PDB entry 6W19 | electron microscopy, 5.50 A resolution (low resolution: residue-level contacts below are approximate; hydrogen-bond / salt-bridge calls are withheld) | chains G and H of the 50 polymer chains in the assembly

Chain G (and H):
Molecule: Major capsid protein
Source organism: Epstein-Barr virus (strain B95-8)
Notes: chain H of this document is another copy of the same molecule, construct and numbering; everything in this record applies to it too
Reference sequence: P03226 (MCP_EBVB9); residues 1-1381 here = UniProt positions 1-1381
Amino-acid sequence (1381 residues; each row starts with the number of its first residue):
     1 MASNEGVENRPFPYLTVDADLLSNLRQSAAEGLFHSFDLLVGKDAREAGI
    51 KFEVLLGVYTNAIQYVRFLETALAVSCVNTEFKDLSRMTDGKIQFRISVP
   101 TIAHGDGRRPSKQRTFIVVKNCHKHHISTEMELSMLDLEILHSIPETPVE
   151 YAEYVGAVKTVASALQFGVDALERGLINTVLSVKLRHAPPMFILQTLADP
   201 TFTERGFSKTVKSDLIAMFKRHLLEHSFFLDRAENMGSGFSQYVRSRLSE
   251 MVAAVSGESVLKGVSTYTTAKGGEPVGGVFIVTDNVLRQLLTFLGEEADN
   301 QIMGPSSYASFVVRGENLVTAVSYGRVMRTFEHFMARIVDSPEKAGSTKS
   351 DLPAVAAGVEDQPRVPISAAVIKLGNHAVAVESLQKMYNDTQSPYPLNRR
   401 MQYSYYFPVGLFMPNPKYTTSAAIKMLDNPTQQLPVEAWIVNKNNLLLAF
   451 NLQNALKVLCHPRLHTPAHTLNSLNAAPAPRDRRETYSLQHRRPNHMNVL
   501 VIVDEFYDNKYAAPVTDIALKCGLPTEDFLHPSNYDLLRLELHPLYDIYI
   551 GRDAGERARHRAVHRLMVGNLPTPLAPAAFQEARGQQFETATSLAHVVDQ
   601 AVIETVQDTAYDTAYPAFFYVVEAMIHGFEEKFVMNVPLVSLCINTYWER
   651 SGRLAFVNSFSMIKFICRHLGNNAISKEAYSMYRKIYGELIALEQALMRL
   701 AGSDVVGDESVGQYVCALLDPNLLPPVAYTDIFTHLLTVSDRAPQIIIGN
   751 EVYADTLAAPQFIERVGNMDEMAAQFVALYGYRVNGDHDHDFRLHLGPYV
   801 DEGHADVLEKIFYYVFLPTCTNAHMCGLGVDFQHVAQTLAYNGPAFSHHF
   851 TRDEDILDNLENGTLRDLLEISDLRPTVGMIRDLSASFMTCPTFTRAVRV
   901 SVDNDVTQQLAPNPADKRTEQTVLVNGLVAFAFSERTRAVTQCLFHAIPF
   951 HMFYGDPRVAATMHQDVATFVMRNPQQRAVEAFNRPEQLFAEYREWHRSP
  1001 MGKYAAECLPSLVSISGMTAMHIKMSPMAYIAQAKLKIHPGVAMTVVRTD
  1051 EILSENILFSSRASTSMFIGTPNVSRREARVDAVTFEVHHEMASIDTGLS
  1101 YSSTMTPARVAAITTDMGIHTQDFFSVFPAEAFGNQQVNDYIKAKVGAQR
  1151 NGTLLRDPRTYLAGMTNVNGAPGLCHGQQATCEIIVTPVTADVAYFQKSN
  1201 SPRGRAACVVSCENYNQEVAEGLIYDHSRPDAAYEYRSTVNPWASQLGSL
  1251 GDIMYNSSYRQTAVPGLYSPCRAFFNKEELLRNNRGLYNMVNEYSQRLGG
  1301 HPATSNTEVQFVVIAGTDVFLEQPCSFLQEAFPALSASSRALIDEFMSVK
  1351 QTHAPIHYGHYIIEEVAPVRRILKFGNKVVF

Interface between chain G and chain H:
Contacting residue pairs (198; chain G residue first):
  Arg10(G) - Ala321(H)
  Arg10(G) - Val322(H)
  Arg10(G) - Tyr324(H)
  Arg10(G) - Gly325(H)
  Pro11(G) - Val322(H)
  Phe12(G) - Ser323(H)
  Ile50(G) - Arg87(H)
  Ile50(G) - Val322(H)
  Lys51(G) - Arg87(H)
  Lys51(G) - Gly325(H)
  Phe52(G) - Arg87(H)
  Phe52(G) - Met88(H)
  Phe52(G) - Thr89(H)
  Phe52(G) - Gly325(H)
  Phe52(G) - Val327(H)
  Glu53(G) - Asp90(H)
  Glu53(G) - Gly325(H)
  Glu53(G) - Arg326(H)
  Glu53(G) - Val327(H)
  Val54(G) - Met88(H)
  Val54(G) - Asp90(H)
  Val54(G) - Gly91(H)
  Val54(G) - Lys92(H)
  Val54(G) - Val327(H)
  Leu55(G) - Lys92(H)
  Leu55(G) - Val327(H)
  Leu55(G) - Met328(H)
  Leu55(G) - Arg329(H)
  Leu56(G) - Lys92(H)
  Leu56(G) - Ile93(H)
  Leu56(G) - Cys122(H)
  Leu56(G) - Phe1068(H)
  Gly57(G) - Gln94(H)
  Val58(G) - Gln94(H)
  Tyr59(G) - Ile93(H)
  Tyr59(G) - Gln94(H)
  Tyr59(G) - Phe95(H)
  Tyr59(G) - Arg96(H)
  Tyr59(G) - Val260(H)
  Tyr59(G) - Val355(H)
  Thr60(G) - Arg96(H)
  Asn61(G) - Arg96(H)
  Asn61(G) - Ile97(H)
  Asn61(G) - Ser98(H)
  Ile63(G) - Ser98(H)
  Ile63(G) - Pro100(H)
  His126(G) - Gly105(H)
  Ser128(G) - Ala103(H)
  Ser128(G) - His104(H)
  Thr129(G) - Ala103(H)
  Glu130(G) - Pro110(H)
  Glu130(G) - Lys112(H)
  Glu132(G) - Lys112(H)
  Glu132(G) - Gln113(H)
  Tyr154(G) - Glu343(H)
  Val155(G) - Glu343(H)
  Val158(G) - Glu343(H)
  Lys159(G) - Arg337(H)
  Lys159(G) - Glu343(H)
  Ala164(G) - Gln113(H)
  Phe167(G) - Val99(H)
  Phe167(G) - Pro100(H)
  Phe167(G) - Thr101(H)
  Phe167(G) - Gln113(H)
  Asp170(G) - Pro100(H)
  Ala171(G) - Thr101(H)
  Ala171(G) - Ala103(H)
  Arg174(G) - Pro100(H)
  Arg174(G) - Thr101(H)
  Gly175(G) - Ile102(H)
  Gly175(G) - Ala103(H)
  Asn178(G) - His104(H)
  Gln385(G) - Pro200(H)
  Tyr388(G) - Ile102(H)
  Asn389(G) - Pro200(H)
  Asp390(G) - Val99(H)
  Asp390(G) - Pro100(H)
  Thr391(G) - Pro100(H)
  Thr391(G) - Ile102(H)
  Thr391(G) - Arg114(H)
  Gln392(G) - Val99(H)
  Pro394(G) - Glu204(H)
  Pro394(G) - Arg205(H)
  Tyr395(G) - Glu204(H)
  Asn398(G) - Thr201(H)
  Asn398(G) - Glu204(H)
  Ala423(G) - Thr419(H)
  Ala423(G) - Thr420(H)
  Ile424(G) - Thr419(H)
  Lys425(G) - Tyr418(H)
  Lys425(G) - Thr419(H)
  Lys425(G) - Tyr1358(H)
  Met426(G) - Lys417(H)
  Met426(G) - Tyr418(H)
  Leu427(G) - Lys417(H)
  Leu427(G) - Thr431(H)
  Leu427(G) - Tyr1358(H)
  Lys443(G) - Asp214(H)
  Asn445(G) - Lys1198(H)
  Leu446(G) - Lys1198(H)
  Leu446(G) - Tyr1234(H)
  Leu447(G) - Tyr1236(H)
  Leu448(G) - Tyr1234(H)
  Leu448(G) - Tyr1236(H)
  Ala449(G) - Tyr1236(H)
  Asn451(G) - Glu527(H)
  Gln453(G) - Glu527(H)
  Gln453(G) - Asp528(H)
  Ser593(G) - Glu1007(H)
  Arg668(G) - Ser934(H)
  Arg668(G) - Glu935(H)
  Gly671(G) - Arg650(H)
  Asn672(G) - Glu870(H)
  Asn672(G) - Ile871(H)
  Asn672(G) - Ser872(H)
  Asn672(G) - Asp873(H)
  Asn673(G) - Arg650(H)
  Asn673(G) - Asp873(H)
  Lys677(G) - Arg650(H)
  Lys677(G) - Ser651(H)
  Tyr680(G) - Ala614(H)
  Arg684(G) - Asp612(H)
  Arg684(G) - Arg653(H)
  Ile691(G) - Arg958(H)
  Glu694(G) - Arg978(H)
  Gln695(G) - His824(H)
  Gln695(G) - Arg958(H)
  Met698(G) - Pro975(H)
  Arg699(G) - Glu1007(H)
  Gly702(G) - Gln976(H)
  Ser703(G) - Leu520(H)
  Ser703(G) - Gln976(H)
  Asp704(G) - Gln976(H)
  Val705(G) - Gln976(H)
  Asp708(G) - Tyr511(H)
  Ser710(G) - Gln976(H)
  Asp801(G) - Met972(H)
  Gly803(G) - Met972(H)
  His804(G) - Arg978(H)
  Lys1035(G) - Pro525(H)
  Lys1035(G) - Asp528(H)
  Glu1055(G) - Thr201(H)
  Ile1113(G) - Asp214(H)
  Thr1114(G) - Asp214(H)
  Ile1119(G) - Glu1235(H)
  Ile1119(G) - Tyr1236(H)
  His1120(G) - Glu1235(H)
  Arg1150(G) - Asp1226(H)
  Arg1150(G) - Ser1228(H)
  Arg1150(G) - Arg1229(H)
  Asn1151(G) - Pro532(H)
  Asn1151(G) - Ser1228(H)
  Asn1151(G) - Arg1229(H)
  Asn1151(G) - Pro1230(H)
  Asn1169(G) - Arg1229(H)
  Gly1170(G) - Lys209(H)
  Gly1170(G) - Arg1229(H)
  Ala1171(G) - Lys209(H)
  Pro1172(G) - Lys209(H)
  Pro1172(G) - Cys1212(H)
  Pro1172(G) - Val1219(H)
  Gly1173(G) - Ser1211(H)
  Gly1173(G) - Ala1232(H)
  Leu1174(G) - Lys209(H)
  Leu1174(G) - Thr210(H)
  Leu1174(G) - Ser213(H)
  Leu1174(G) - Ser1211(H)
  Cys1175(G) - Ser213(H)
  Cys1175(G) - Ala1232(H)
  His1176(G) - Ala1232(H)
  His1176(G) - Ala1233(H)
  Gln1179(G) - Glu1235(H)
  Asn1306(G) - Arg205(H)
  Asn1306(G) - Ser208(H)
  Asn1306(G) - Thr210(H)
  Asn1306(G) - Val211(H)
  Thr1307(G) - Thr210(H)
  Glu1308(G) - Lys209(H)
  Gly1316(G) - Asp106(H)
  Thr1317(G) - Asp106(H)
  Thr1317(G) - Arg108(H)
  Asp1318(G) - Arg108(H)
  Asp1318(G) - Arg205(H)
  Phe1320(G) - Arg205(H)
  Arg1340(G) - Tyr418(H)
  Ala1341(G) - Tyr418(H)
  Asp1344(G) - Tyr418(H)
  Asp1344(G) - Pro1355(H)
  Met1347(G) - Gln1351(H)
  Ser1348(G) - Gln1351(H)
  Ser1348(G) - Thr1352(H)
  Lys1374(G) - Glu225(H)
  Lys1374(G) - Lys1198(H)
  Asn1377(G) - Glu1364(H)
  Asn1377(G) - Glu1365(H)
  Asn1377(G) - Val1366(H)
  Lys1378(G) - Gln1351(H)
  Lys1378(G) - His1353(H)
Other interface residues (no listed pair), chain G (129 interface residues in all): Ala62, Ile127, Tyr151, Leu172, Met387, Ser393, Arg400, Asn444, Glu709, Val711, Glu802, Leu1053, Ala1111, Ala1112, Lys1145, Gly1177, Gln1178, Glu1345, Val1349, Phe1375, Gly1376
Other interface residues (no listed pair), chain H (125 interface residues in all): Phe82, Asp84, Ser111, Phe202, Ala217, Met218, Phe311, Val313, Phe334, Pro342, Lys344, Thr348, Gly523, Leu524, His531, Ser533, Arg936, Arg973, Ala1006, Asp1192, Ala1194, Ala1206, Leu1223, Lys1350

In short:
The interface between chain G and chain H involves 129 residues on one side and 125 on the other.
Both chains are Major capsid protein (Epstein-Barr virus (strain B95-8)). Entry 6W19 (Structures of Capsid and
Capsid-Associated Tegument Complex inside the Epstein-Barr Virus) was determined by electron microscopy (same
publication as 6W2D and 6W2E).
